PDB entry 1VGR | X-ray diffraction, 2.10 A resolution | chains A and B

Chain A (and B):
Molecule: Formyl-coenzyme A transferase
From: Oxalobacter formigenes
Notes: EC 2.8.3.16; chain B of this document is another copy of the same molecule, construct and numbering; everything in this record applies to it too
UniProt: O06644 (FCTA_OXAFO); residues 2-428 here correspond to UniProt positions 1-427 (UniProt number = residue number - 1)
Amino-acid sequence (427 residues; row label = number of the first residue in the row):
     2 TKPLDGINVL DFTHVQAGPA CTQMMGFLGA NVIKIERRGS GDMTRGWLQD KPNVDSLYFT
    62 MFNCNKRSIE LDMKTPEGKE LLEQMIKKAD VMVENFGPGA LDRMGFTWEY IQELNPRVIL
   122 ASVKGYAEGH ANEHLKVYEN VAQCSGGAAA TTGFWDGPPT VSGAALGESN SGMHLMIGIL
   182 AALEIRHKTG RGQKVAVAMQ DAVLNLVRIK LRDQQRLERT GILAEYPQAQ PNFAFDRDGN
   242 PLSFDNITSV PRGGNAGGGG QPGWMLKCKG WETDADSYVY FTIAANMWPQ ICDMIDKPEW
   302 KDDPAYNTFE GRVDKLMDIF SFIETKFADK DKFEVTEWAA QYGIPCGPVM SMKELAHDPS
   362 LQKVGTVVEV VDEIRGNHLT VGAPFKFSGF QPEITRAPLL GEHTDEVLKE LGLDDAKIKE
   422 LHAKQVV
Construct notes: engineered mutation E169 (Asp168 in O06644)
Residues lining bound ligands: coenzyme A (COA): H15, V16, Q17, A18, E37, R38, M44, L72, D73, M74, K75, N96, F97, G98, A101, R104, M105, V124, K125, G126, K137, V138, Y139, E169, M200

How chain A and chain B interact:
Contacting residue pairs (292):
  P4(A) - A182(B)
  P4(A) - E185(B)
  P4(A) - I186(B)  hydrophobic
  D6(A) - K189(B)  salt bridge
  Q17(A) - I210(B)
  Q17(A) - G260(B)
  Q24(A) - R209(B)
  M25(A) - N206(B)
  M25(A) - R209(B)
  L29(A) - A182(B)  hydrophobic
  W48(A) - Q262(B)
  W48(A) - N287(B)
  L49(A) - R213(B)
  L49(A) - R217(B)
  L49(A) - E226(B)
  D51(A) - R220(B)  salt bridge
  D51(A) - T221(B)
  L58(A) - R213(B)
  L58(A) - Q216(B)
  L58(A) - R217(B)
  Y59(A) - R213(B)
  Y59(A) - G260(B)  hydrogen bond (side chain-backbone)
  M62(A) - R209(B)  hydrogen bond (backbone-side chain)
  M62(A) - L212(B)
  M62(A) - R213(B)
  M62(A) - Q216(B)
  F63(A) - R209(B)
  F63(A) - I210(B)  hydrophobic
  E129(A) - V365(B)
  H131(A) - S361(B)
  H131(A) - L362(B)
  A132(A) - S361(B)  hydrogen bond (backbone-side chain)
  K137(A) - P346(B)
  Y139(A) - Q262(B)
  Y139(A) - N287(B)
  Y139(A) - P346(B)  hydrophobic
  E140(A) - G261(B)
  N141(A) - A257(B)  hydrogen bond (side chain-backbone)
  N141(A) - G258(B)
  N141(A) - Y281(B)  hydrogen bond
  V142(A) - P346(B)
  V142(A) - G348(B)
  C145(A) - M266(B)  hydrophobic
  C145(A) - Y281(B)  hydrophobic
  C145(A) - P349(B)
  C145(A) - V350(B)  hydrophobic
  C145(A) - M351(B)  hydrogen bond (backbone-backbone)
  S146(A) - M351(B)
  S146(A) - L356(B)
  G147(A) - L356(B)
  G148(A) - M351(B)
  G148(A) - M353(B)
  G148(A) - L356(B)
  A151(A) - D277(B)
  A151(A) - V350(B)
  A151(A) - M351(B)
  T152(A) - G164(B)
  T152(A) - M353(B)
  T153(A) - V162(B)
  T153(A) - S163(B)
  T153(A) - G164(B)  hydrogen bond (side chain-backbone)
  F155(A) - P159(B)  hydrophobic
  P159(A) - N256(B)
  P159(A) - Y279(B)  hydrophobic
  P160(A) - N256(B)  hydrogen bond (backbone-side chain)
  P160(A) - M266(B)
  P160(A) - A276(B)
  P160(A) - Y279(B)
  P160(A) - V350(B)  hydrophobic
  T161(A) - N256(B)
  V162(A) - T153(B)
  V162(A) - G255(B)
  V162(A) - N256(B)  hydrogen bond (backbone-side chain)
  V162(A) - A257(B)
  V162(A) - M266(B)  hydrophobic
  S163(A) - T153(B)
  S163(A) - S163(B)  hydrogen bond
  G164(A) - T152(B)
  G164(A) - T153(B)  hydrogen bond (backbone-side chain)
  G164(A) - I210(B)
  G164(A) - K211(B)
  A165(A) - L167(B)  hydrophobic
  A165(A) - L207(B)
  A165(A) - V208(B)  hydrophobic
  A166(A) - L207(B)  hydrogen bond (backbone-backbone)
  L167(A) - S163(B)
  L167(A) - A165(B)  hydrophobic
  L167(A) - L167(B)  hydrophobic
  S170(A) - L207(B)
  N171(A) - L207(B)
  M174(A) - H175(B)
  M174(A) - I178(B)
  M174(A) - N206(B)
  H175(A) - M174(B)
  H175(A) - P385(B)
  H175(A) - F386(B)
  M177(A) - I178(B)  hydrophobic
  I178(A) - M174(B)
  I178(A) - M177(B)  hydrophobic
  I178(A) - I178(B)  hydrophobic
  I178(A) - L181(B)
  I178(A) - F386(B)  hydrophobic
  G179(A) - F388(B)
  L181(A) - I178(B)
  L181(A) - L181(B)  hydrophobic
  A182(A) - P4(B)
  A182(A) - L29(B)  hydrophobic
  A182(A) - L181(B)
  A182(A) - F388(B)  hydrophobic
  E185(A) - P4(B)
  E185(A) - E185(B)
  E185(A) - H188(B)  salt bridge
  I186(A) - T2(B)
  I186(A) - P4(B)  hydrophobic
  H188(A) - E185(B)  salt bridge
  H188(A) - H188(B)
  K189(A) - K3(B)
  K189(A) - P4(B)  hydrogen bond (side chain-backbone)
  K189(A) - D6(B)  hydrogen bond (side chain-backbone)
  T190(A) - T2(B)
  Q194(A) - F388(B)
  Q194(A) - S389(B)
  Q194(A) - G390(B)  hydrogen bond (side chain-backbone)
  K195(A) - K387(B)
  K195(A) - F388(B)
  K195(A) - S389(B)  hydrogen bond (backbone-backbone)
  V196(A) - K387(B)
  V196(A) - F388(B)  hydrophobic
  A197(A) - P385(B)
  A197(A) - F386(B)
  A197(A) - K387(B)  hydrogen bond (backbone-backbone)
  V198(A) - P385(B)
  V198(A) - F386(B)  hydrophobic
  Q201(A) - L356(B)
  Q201(A) - L362(B)
  D202(A) - L362(B)
  D202(A) - T367(B)  hydrogen bond
  D202(A) - P385(B)
  D202(A) - K387(B)
  L205(A) - L362(B)  hydrophobic
  L205(A) - V368(B)  hydrophobic
  L205(A) - V382(B)
  N206(A) - M25(B)
  N206(A) - M174(B)  hydrogen bond
  N206(A) - V382(B)
  L207(A) - A165(B)
  L207(A) - A166(B)  hydrogen bond (backbone-backbone)
  L207(A) - N171(B)
  V208(A) - A165(B)  hydrophobic
  V208(A) - M353(B)  hydrophobic
  R209(A) - Q24(B)
  R209(A) - M25(B)
  R209(A) - M62(B)  hydrogen bond (side chain-backbone)
  R209(A) - F63(B)
  R209(A) - T381(B)  hydrogen bond
  R209(A) - V382(B)  hydrogen bond (side chain-backbone)
  R209(A) - G383(B)
  I210(A) - Q17(B)
  I210(A) - Y59(B)  hydrophobic
  I210(A) - G164(B)
  K211(A) - G164(B)
  K211(A) - M353(B)
  L212(A) - M62(B)  hydrophobic
  L212(A) - M353(B)
  L212(A) - A357(B)  hydrophobic
  L212(A) - T381(B)
  L212(A) - V382(B)  hydrophobic
  R213(A) - L58(B)
  R213(A) - Y59(B)
  R213(A) - M62(B)
  Q215(A) - M353(B)
  Q215(A) - K354(B)
  Q216(A) - L58(B)
  Q216(A) - M62(B)
  Q216(A) - H379(B)
  Q216(A) - L380(B)  hydrogen bond (side chain-backbone)
  R217(A) - L49(B)
  R217(A) - L58(B)
  E219(A) - H358(B)  salt bridge
  R220(A) - D51(B)  salt bridge
  R220(A) - N378(B)  hydrogen bond (side chain-backbone)
  R220(A) - H379(B)
  T221(A) - D51(B)
  E226(A) - L49(B)
  R238(A) - K268(B)
  R238(A) - W272(B)
  R238(A) - Y279(B)  hydrogen bond
  T249(A) - K354(B)
  S250(A) - S352(B)
  S250(A) - M353(B)  hydrogen bond (side chain-backbone)
  S250(A) - K354(B)  hydrogen bond (side chain-backbone)
  V251(A) - M353(B)  hydrophobic
  R253(A) - A276(B)  hydrogen bond (side chain-backbone)
  R253(A) - D277(B)  salt bridge
  G255(A) - V162(B)
  N256(A) - P160(B)  hydrogen bond (side chain-backbone)
  N256(A) - T161(B)
  N256(A) - V162(B)  hydrogen bond (side chain-backbone)
  A257(A) - N141(B)  hydrogen bond (backbone-side chain)
  G258(A) - N141(B)  hydrogen bond (backbone-side chain)
  G260(A) - Q17(B)
  G260(A) - W48(B)
  G260(A) - Y59(B)  hydrogen bond (backbone-side chain)
  G261(A) - W48(B)
  G261(A) - Y139(B)
  G261(A) - E140(B)
  Q262(A) - M44(B)
  Q262(A) - W48(B)
  Q262(A) - Y139(B)
  M266(A) - C145(B)  hydrophobic
  M266(A) - P160(B)
  M266(A) - V162(B)  hydrophobic
  W272(A) - R238(B)
  A276(A) - P160(B)
  A276(A) - R253(B)  hydrogen bond (backbone-side chain)
  D277(A) - A151(B)
  D277(A) - R253(B)  salt bridge
  Y279(A) - P160(B)
  Y281(A) - N141(B)  hydrogen bond
  Y281(A) - C145(B)  hydrophobic
  P346(A) - K137(B)
  P346(A) - V142(B)
  C347(A) - V142(B)
  G348(A) - V142(B)
  P349(A) - C145(B)
  P349(A) - S146(B)
  V350(A) - C145(B)  hydrophobic
  V350(A) - A151(B)  hydrophobic
  V350(A) - P160(B)  hydrophobic
  M351(A) - C145(B)  hydrogen bond (backbone-backbone)
  M351(A) - S146(B)
  M351(A) - G148(B)
  M351(A) - A151(B)
  S352(A) - S250(B)
  M353(A) - G148(B)
  M353(A) - T152(B)
  M353(A) - V208(B)  hydrophobic
  M353(A) - K211(B)
  M353(A) - L212(B)
  M353(A) - Q215(B)
  M353(A) - S250(B)  hydrogen bond (backbone-side chain)
  M353(A) - V251(B)  hydrophobic
  K354(A) - Q215(B)  hydrogen bond (backbone-side chain)
  K354(A) - T249(B)  hydrogen bond
  K354(A) - S250(B)  hydrogen bond (backbone-side chain)
  L356(A) - S146(B)
  L356(A) - G147(B)
  L356(A) - G148(B)
  A357(A) - L212(B)  hydrophobic
  H358(A) - E219(B)  salt bridge
  D359(A) - H131(B)  salt bridge
  S361(A) - H131(B)
  S361(A) - A132(B)  hydrogen bond (side chain-backbone)
  L362(A) - Q201(B)
  L362(A) - D202(B)
  K364(A) - G130(B)  hydrogen bond (side chain-backbone)
  V365(A) - A128(B)  hydrophobic
  V365(A) - E129(B)
  T367(A) - D202(B)  hydrogen bond
  T367(A) - L205(B)
  V368(A) - L205(B)  hydrophobic
  N378(A) - R220(B)  hydrogen bond (backbone-side chain)
  H379(A) - Q216(B)
  H379(A) - R220(B)
  L380(A) - Q216(B)  hydrogen bond (backbone-side chain)
  T381(A) - R209(B)  hydrogen bond
  T381(A) - L212(B)
  V382(A) - L205(B)
  V382(A) - N206(B)
  V382(A) - R209(B)  hydrogen bond (backbone-side chain)
  V382(A) - L212(B)  hydrophobic
  P385(A) - H175(B)
  P385(A) - A197(B)
  P385(A) - V198(B)
  P385(A) - D202(B)
  P385(A) - N206(B)
  F386(A) - H175(B)
  F386(A) - I178(B)  hydrophobic
  F386(A) - A197(B)
  F386(A) - V198(B)  hydrophobic
  K387(A) - K195(B)
  K387(A) - V196(B)
  K387(A) - A197(B)  hydrogen bond (backbone-backbone)
  K387(A) - D202(B)
  F388(A) - G179(B)
  F388(A) - Q194(B)
  F388(A) - K195(B)
  F388(A) - V196(B)  hydrophobic
  S389(A) - W109(B)
  S389(A) - Q194(B)
  S389(A) - K195(B)  hydrogen bond (side chain-backbone)
  G390(A) - Q194(B)  hydrogen bond (backbone-side chain)
Also at the interface, not in a pair above, chain A (146 interface residues in all): T2, K3, L5, I8, F28, W109, A128, G130, V138, A150, G154, A183, L184, A199, A203, D237, G259, E273, T283, F310, A341, G383, F391
Also at the interface, not in a pair above, chain B (149 interface residues in all): L5, V16, K52, L136, A149, A150, G154, F155, S170, L184, T190, A199, A203, G259, E273, T283, M288, F310, G344, C347, D359, K364, F391

In short:
146 residues of chain A and 149 residues of chain B are in contact; the contacts include 51 hydrogen bonds and
10 salt bridges. Polar pairs include D6(A)-K189(B), D51(A)-R220(B) and E185(A)-H188(B). Chain A binds coenzyme
A.
Both chains are Formyl-coenzyme A transferase (Oxalobacter formigenes). Entry 1VGR (Formyl-CoA transferase
mutant Asp169 to Glu) was determined by X-ray diffraction, deposited together with 1T3Z and 1T4C.
